PDB entry 7ODV | X-ray diffraction, 2.31 A resolution | chains AAA and CCC of the 3 polymer chains in the assembly

== Chain AAA ==
Protein: Receptor-like protein kinase HSL1
Source organism: Arabidopsis thaliana
Notes: EC 2.7.11.1
UniProt: Q9SGP2 (HSL1_ARATH); residues 17-618 here = UniProt positions 17-618
Amino-acid sequence (617 residues; numbered 12 to 628; the number before each row is that of its first residue):
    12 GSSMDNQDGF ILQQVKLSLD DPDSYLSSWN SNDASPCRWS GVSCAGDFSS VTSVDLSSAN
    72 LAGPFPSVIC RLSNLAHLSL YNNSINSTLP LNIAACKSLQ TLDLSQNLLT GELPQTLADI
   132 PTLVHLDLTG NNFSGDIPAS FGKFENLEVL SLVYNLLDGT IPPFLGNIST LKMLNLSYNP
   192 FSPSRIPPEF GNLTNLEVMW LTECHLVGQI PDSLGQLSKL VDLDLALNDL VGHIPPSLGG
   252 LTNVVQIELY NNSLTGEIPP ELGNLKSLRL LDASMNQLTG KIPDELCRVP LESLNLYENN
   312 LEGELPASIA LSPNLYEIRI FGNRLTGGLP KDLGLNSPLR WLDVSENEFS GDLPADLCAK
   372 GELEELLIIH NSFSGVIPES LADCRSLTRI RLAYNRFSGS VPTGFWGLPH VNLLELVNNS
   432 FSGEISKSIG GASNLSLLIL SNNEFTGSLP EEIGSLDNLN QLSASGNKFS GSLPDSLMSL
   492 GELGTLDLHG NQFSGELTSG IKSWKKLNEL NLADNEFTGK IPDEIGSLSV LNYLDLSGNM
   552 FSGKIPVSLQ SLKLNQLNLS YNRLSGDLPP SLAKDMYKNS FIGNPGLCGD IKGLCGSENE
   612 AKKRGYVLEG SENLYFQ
Not modelled in the structure: 12, 607-628
Differences from the reference sequence: expression tag (12-16, 619-628)
Disulfide bonds: C48-C55, C81-C107, C369-C395, C599-C606
Glycans and other covalent adducts: N-acetylglucosamine (NAG) linked to N93, N97, N178, N186, N203, N262, N429, N445, N569
Ion coordination: Na+: N239, N262 (together with N-acetylglucosamine)
Swiss-Prot annotation at these positions:
  - glycosylation (N-linked (GlcNAc...) asparagine): N93, N97, N143, N178, N186, N203, N262, N429, N445, N569

== Chain CCC ==
Protein: Protein IDA
Source organism: Arabidopsis thaliana
UniProt: Q8LAD7 (IDA_ARATH); residue numbers follow UniProt; this construct covers 57-69
Amino-acid sequence (14 residues; each row starts with the number of its first residue):
    56 YVPIPPSAPS KRHN
Differences from the reference sequence: expression tag (56)
Modified positions: P64 (4-hydroxyproline; HYP)
What the authors report for this chain:
  - mutagenesis - K66A/R67A/H68A (15 fold): decreased binding to HSL1
  - mutagenesis - K66A/R67A/H68A (30-fold): decreased binding to co-receptor
  - mutagenesis - K66A/R67A/H68A: abolished signaling in response to floral organ abscission
  - post-translational modification sites: P64

== Interface between chain AAA and chain CCC ==
Pairs across the interface - 47 pairs, chain AAA then chain CCC:
  Y92(AAA) with Y56(CCC)
  N93(AAA) with Y56(CCC)
  Q117(AAA) with Y56(CCC); V57(CCC), hydrogen bond (side chain-backbone); I59(CCC)
  T140(AAA) with I59(CCC)
  V164(AAA) with I59(CCC), hydrophobic
  Y165(AAA) with V57(CCC), hydrophobic; I59(CCC), hydrophobic; P60(CCC)
  Y189(AAA) with P60(CCC)
  W211(AAA) with I59(CCC), hydrophobic; P60(CCC); P61(CCC); S62(CCC)
  D233(AAA) with S62(CCC), hydrogen bond
  D235(AAA) with S62(CCC), hydrogen bond
  Q257(AAA) with S62(CCC), hydrogen bond (side chain-backbone); A63(CCC)
  E259(AAA) with A63(CCC); P64(CCC), hydrogen bond (side chain-backbone)
  Y261(AAA) with A63(CCC), hydrogen bond (side chain-backbone); S65(CCC)
  L281(AAA) with P64(CCC)
  D283(AAA) with P64(CCC); S65(CCC), hydrogen bond
  M286(AAA) with S65(CCC); R67(CCC)
  N306(AAA) with P64(CCC); S65(CCC)
  Y308(AAA) with S65(CCC), hydrogen bond; R67(CCC), hydrogen bond (side chain-backbone)
  E309(AAA) with R67(CCC), salt bridge
  R330(AAA) with R67(CCC); H68(CCC)
  F332(AAA) with R67(CCC); H68(CCC); N69(CCC)
  D354(AAA) with H68(CCC); N69(CCC), hydrogen bond (side chain-backbone)
  S356(AAA) with N69(CCC)
  E357(AAA) with N69(CCC), hydrogen bond
  E376(AAA) with H68(CCC), salt bridge
  L378(AAA) with N69(CCC)
  I380(AAA) with N69(CCC)
  R400(AAA) with N69(CCC), hydrogen bond (side chain-backbone)
  R402(AAA) with N69(CCC), hydrogen bond (side chain-backbone)
Other interface residues (no listed pair), chain AAA (33 interface residues in all): G141, S285, S304, E328
Other interface residues (no listed pair), chain CCC (14 interface residues in all): P58, K66
From the paper, about this interface:
  - residue pairs: D283(AAA)-S65(CCC), Y308(AAA)-S65(CCC), E376(AAA)-H68(CCC) (hydrogen bond)
  - interface residues, chain CCC: S62(CCC), S65(CCC)

== Overview ==
33 residues of chain AAA and 14 residues of chain CCC are in contact; the contacts include 13 hydrogen bonds
and 2 salt bridges. Among the polar pairs are E309(AAA)-R67(CCC), E376(AAA)-H68(CCC) and Q117(AAA)-V57(CCC).
The paper describes contacts between D283(AAA) and S65(CCC) and Y308(AAA) and S65(CCC); a hydrogen bond
between E376(AAA) and H68(CCC). The paper reports that K66A/R67A/H68A of chain CCC reduce binding to HSL1;
interface residues S62(CCC) and S65(CCC).
Here chain AAA is Receptor-like protein kinase HSL1 and chain CCC is Protein IDA, both from Arabidopsis
thaliana. Entry 7ODV (Plant peptide hormone receptor complex H1LS1) was determined by X-ray diffraction (same
publication as 7ODK, 7OGO, 7OGQ, 7OGU and 7OGZ).
